Entry 3GTP (X-ray diffraction, 3.90 A resolution); this record covers chains B and T of the 13 polymer chains in the assembly.

== Chain B ==
Protein: DNA-directed RNA polymerase II subunit RPB2
Source organism: Saccharomyces cerevisiae
Notes: EC 2.7.7.6; fragment: DNA-directed RNA polymerase II 140 kDa polypeptide
UniProt: P08518 (RPB2_YEAST); residues 1-1224 here = UniProt positions 1-1224
Amino-acid sequence (1224 residues; numbered 1 to 1224; the number before each row is that of its first residue):
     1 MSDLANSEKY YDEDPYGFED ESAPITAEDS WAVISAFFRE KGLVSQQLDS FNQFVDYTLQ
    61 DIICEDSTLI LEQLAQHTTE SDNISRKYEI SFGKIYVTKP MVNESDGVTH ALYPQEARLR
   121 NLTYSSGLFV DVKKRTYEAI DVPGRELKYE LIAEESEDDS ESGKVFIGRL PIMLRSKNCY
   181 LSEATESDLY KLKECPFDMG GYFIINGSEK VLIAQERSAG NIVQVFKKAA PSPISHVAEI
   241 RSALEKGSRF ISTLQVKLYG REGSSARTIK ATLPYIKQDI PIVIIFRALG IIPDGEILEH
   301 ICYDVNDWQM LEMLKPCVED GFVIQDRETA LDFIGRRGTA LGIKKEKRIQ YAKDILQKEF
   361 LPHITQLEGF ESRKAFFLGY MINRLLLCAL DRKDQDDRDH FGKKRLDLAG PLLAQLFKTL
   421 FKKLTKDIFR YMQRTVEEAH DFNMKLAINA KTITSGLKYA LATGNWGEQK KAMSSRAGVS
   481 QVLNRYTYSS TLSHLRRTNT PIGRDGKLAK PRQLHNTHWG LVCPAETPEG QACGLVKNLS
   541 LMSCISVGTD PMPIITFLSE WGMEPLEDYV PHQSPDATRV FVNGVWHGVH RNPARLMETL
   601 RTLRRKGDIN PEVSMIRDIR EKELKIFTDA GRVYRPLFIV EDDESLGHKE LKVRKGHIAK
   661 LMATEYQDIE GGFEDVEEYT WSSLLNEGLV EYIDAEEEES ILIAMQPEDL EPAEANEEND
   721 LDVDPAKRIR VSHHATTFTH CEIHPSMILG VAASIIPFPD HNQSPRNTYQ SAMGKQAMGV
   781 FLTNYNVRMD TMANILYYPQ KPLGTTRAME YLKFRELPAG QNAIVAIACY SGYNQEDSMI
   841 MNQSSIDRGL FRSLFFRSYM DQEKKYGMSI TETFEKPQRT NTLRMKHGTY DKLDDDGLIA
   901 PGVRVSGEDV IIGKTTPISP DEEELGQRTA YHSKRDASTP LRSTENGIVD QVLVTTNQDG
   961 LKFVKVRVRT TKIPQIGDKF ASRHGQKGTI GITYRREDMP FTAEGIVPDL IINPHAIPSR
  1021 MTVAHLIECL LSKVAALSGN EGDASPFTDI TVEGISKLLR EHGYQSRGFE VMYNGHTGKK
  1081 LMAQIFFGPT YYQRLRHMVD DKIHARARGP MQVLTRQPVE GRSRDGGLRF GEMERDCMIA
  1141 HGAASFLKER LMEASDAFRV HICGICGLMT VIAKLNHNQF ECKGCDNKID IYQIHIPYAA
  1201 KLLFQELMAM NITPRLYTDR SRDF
Not modelled in the structure: 1-19, 71-89, 135-163, 336-344, 438-445, 503-508, 669-677, 716-721, 920-932
Metal / ion sites: Zn2+: Cys-1163, Cys-1182, Cys-1185

== Chain T ==
Molecule: 28-nt DNA strand
Notes: fragment: DNA template strand
Sequence (28 nucleotides; numbered 1 to 28; the number before each row is that of its first residue):
     1 CTACCGATAA GCAGACGATC CTCTCGAT

== Interface between chain B and chain T ==
Residue-residue contacts - 17 pairs, chain B then chain T:
  Ser-208(B) with DG26(T), phosphate contact
  Lys-210(B) with DC25(T), phosphate contact
  Ala-462(B) with DG26(T), sugar contact
  Val-482(B) with DC25(T), sugar contact
  Thr-791(B) with DC25(T), hydrogen bond to the phosphate
  Met-792(B) with DT24(T), phosphate contact
  Arg-857(B) with DT24(T), salt bridge to the phosphate
  Arg-942(B) with DT24(T), salt bridge to the phosphate
  Gly-1121(B) with DT22(T), phosphate contact
  Arg-1122(B) with DT22(T), hydrogen bond to the phosphate; DC23(T), salt bridge to the phosphate
  Ser-1123(B) with DC23(T), phosphate contact
  Leu-1128(B) with DC21(T), phosphate contact
  Arg-1129(B) with DC20(T), salt bridge to the phosphate; DC21(T), hydrogen bond to the phosphate
  Gly-1131(B) with DC20(T), phosphate contact
  Met-1133(B) with DT19(T), sugar contact
Interface residues without a listed pair, chain B (19 interface residues in all): Asn-206, Thr-463, Gly-1127, Glu-1132

== Overview ==
The interface between chain B and chain T involves 19 residues on one side and 8 on the other; the contacts
include 3 hydrogen bonds and 4 salt bridges. Among the polar pairs are Thr-791(B)/DC25(T), Arg-1122(B)/DT22(T)
and Arg-1129(B)/DC21(T).
Here chain B is DNA-directed RNA polymerase II subunit RPB2 (Saccharomyces cerevisiae) and chain T is a 28-nt
DNA strand. Entry 3GTP (Backtracked RNA polymerase II complex with 24mer RNA) was determined by X-ray
diffraction together with 3GTG, 3GTJ, 3GTK, 3GTL, 3GTM, 3GTO and 3GTQ from the same study.
